9EX9 - chains A and S of the 8 polymer chains in the assembly; structure by electron microscopy, 2.50 A resolution.

[Chain A]
Molecule: DNA-directed RNA polymerase 147 kDa polypeptide
Source organism: Vaccinia virus
Notes: EC 2.7.7.6
UniProtKB: P20504 (RP147_VACCC); residue numbers follow UniProt; this construct covers 1-1286
Amino-acid sequence (1286 residues; numbered 1 to 1286; the number before each row is that of its first residue):
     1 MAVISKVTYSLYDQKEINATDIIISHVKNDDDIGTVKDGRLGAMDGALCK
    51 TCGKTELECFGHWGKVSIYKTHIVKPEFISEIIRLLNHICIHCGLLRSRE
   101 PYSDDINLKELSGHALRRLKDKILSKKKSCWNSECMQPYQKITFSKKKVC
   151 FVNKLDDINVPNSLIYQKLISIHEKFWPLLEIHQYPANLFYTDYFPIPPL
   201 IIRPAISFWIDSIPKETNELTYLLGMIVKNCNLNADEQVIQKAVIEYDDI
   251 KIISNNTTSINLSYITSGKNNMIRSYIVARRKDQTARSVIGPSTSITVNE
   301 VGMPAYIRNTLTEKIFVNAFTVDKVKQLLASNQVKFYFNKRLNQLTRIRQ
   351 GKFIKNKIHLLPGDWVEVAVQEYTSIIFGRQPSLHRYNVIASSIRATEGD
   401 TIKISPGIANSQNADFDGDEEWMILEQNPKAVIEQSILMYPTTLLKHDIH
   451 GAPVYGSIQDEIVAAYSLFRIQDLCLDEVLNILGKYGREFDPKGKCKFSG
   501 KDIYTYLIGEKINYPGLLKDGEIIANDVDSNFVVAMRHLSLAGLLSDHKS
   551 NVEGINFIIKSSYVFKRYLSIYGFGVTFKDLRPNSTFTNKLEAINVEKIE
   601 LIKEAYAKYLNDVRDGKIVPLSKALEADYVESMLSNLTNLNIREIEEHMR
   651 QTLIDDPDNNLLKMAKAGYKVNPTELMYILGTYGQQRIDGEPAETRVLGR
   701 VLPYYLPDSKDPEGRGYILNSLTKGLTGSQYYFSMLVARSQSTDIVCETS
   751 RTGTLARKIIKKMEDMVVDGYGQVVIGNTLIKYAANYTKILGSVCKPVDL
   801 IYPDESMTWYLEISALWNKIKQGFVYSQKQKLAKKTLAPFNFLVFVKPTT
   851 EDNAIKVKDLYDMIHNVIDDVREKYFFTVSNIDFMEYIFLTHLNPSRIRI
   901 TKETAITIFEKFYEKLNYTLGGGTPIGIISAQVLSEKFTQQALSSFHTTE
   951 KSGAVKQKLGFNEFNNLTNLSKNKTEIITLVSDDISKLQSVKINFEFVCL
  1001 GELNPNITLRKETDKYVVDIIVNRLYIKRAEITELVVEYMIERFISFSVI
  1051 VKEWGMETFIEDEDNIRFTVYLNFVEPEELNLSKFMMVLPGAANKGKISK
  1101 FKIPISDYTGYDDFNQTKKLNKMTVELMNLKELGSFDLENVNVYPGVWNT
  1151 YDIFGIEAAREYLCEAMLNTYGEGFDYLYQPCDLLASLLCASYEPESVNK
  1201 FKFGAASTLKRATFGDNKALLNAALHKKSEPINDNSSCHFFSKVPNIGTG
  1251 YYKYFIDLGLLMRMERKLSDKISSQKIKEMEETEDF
Disordered / not traced: 1, 209-213, 1267-1286
Differences from the reference sequence: variant Thr258 (Ser in P20504), Glu489 (Lys in P20504), Lys1015 (Arg in P20504)
Ion coordination: Zn2+ site 1: Cys49, Cys52, Cys59, His62; Zn2+ site 2: Cys90, Cys93, Cys130, Cys135; Mg2+: Asp415, Asp417, Asp419

[Chain S]
Molecule: DNA-directed RNA polymerase 30 kDa polypeptide
Source organism: Vaccinia virus
Notes: EC 2.7.7.6
UniProtKB: P21082 (RP30_VACCC); numbering as in UniProt (aligned over 1-259)
Amino-acid sequence (259 residues; each row starts with the number of its first residue):
     1 MENVYISSYSSNEQTSMAVAATDIRELLSQYVDDANLEDLIEWAMEKSSK
    51 YYIKNIGNTKSNIEETKFESKNNIGIEYSKDSRNKLSYRNKPSIATNLEY
   101 KTLCDMIKGTSGTEKEFLRYLLFGIKCIKKGVEYNIDKIKDVSYNDYFNV
   151 LDEKYNTPCPNCKSRNTTPMMIQTRAADEPPLVRHACRDCKQHFKPPKFR
   201 AFRNLNVTTQSIHENKEITEILPDNNPSPPESPEPASPIDDGLIRATFDR
   251 NDEPPEDDE
Disordered / not traced: 1-35, 62-64, 152-206, 235-248, 258-259
Modified / non-standard residues: Ser228 (phosphoserine; SEP); Ser232 (phosphoserine; SEP); Ser237 (phosphoserine; SEP)
Swiss-Prot annotation at these positions:
  - zinc finger: Tyr155 to Lys195 (TFIIS-type)
  - binding site (Zn(2+)): Cys159, Cys162, Cys187, Cys190

[How chain A and chain S interact]
Contacting residue pairs (116; chain A residue first):
  Asn413(A) with Pro223(S); Asn226(S)
  Asp415(A) with Asp224(S)
  Gly418(A) with Pro229(S)
  Glu420(A) with Pro229(S)
  His450(A) with Ile218(S)
  Tyr514(A) with Lys216(S)
  Pro515(A) with His213(S), hydrogen bond (backbone-side chain)
  Asn526(A) with Gln210(S)
  Asp527(A) with Gln210(S), hydrogen bond (backbone-side chain)
  Asp529(A) with Gln210(S)
  Met536(A) with Ile218(S)
  Arg537(A) with Glu220(S), salt bridge
  His538(A) with His213(S); Lys216(S); Glu217(S)
  Leu539(A) with His213(S)
  Lys598(A) with Leu151(S)
  Leu601(A) with Val150(S), hydrophobic
  Ile602(A) with Leu151(S), hydrophobic
  Ala605(A) with Tyr147(S)
  Tyr609(A) with Tyr147(S), hydrophobic; Phe148(S), hydrophobic
  Asp612(A) with Tyr147(S), hydrogen bond
  Ile618(A) with Tyr147(S)
  Val619(A) with Tyr144(S), hydrogen bond (backbone-side chain)
  Leu621(A) with Tyr144(S), hydrophobic
  Tyr629(A) with Asn145(S); Phe148(S), hydrophobic
  Met633(A) with Phe148(S), hydrophobic
  Leu637(A) with Leu151(S), hydrophobic
  Met649(A) with Val207(S), hydrophobic
  Lys666(A) with Val207(S); Thr208(S); Thr209(S)
  Gly668(A) with Thr209(S)
  Pro797(A) with Lys216(S)
  Asp799(A) with Asn215(S), hydrogen bond
  Lys835(A) with Asn215(S), hydrogen bond; Lys216(S)
  Lys937(A) with Ile221(S)
  Gln940(A) with Ile221(S); Pro223(S)
  Gln941(A) with Ile221(S)
  Ser944(A) with Ile221(S)
  Phe946(A) with Ile221(S), hydrophobic
  Gln989(A) with Lys50(S)
  Ile993(A) with Tyr51(S), hydrophobic; Ile53(S)
  Asn994(A) with Tyr52(S), hydrogen bond (side chain-backbone); Ile53(S); Lys54(S), hydrogen bond (side chain-backbone); Ile56(S)
  Gly1001(A) with Asn72(S)
  Arg1024(A) with Cys127(S); Val132(S); Tyr134(S); Ile136(S); Ile139(S)
  Lys1028(A) with Ile136(S); Ile139(S), hydrogen bond (side chain-backbone)
  Arg1029(A) with Tyr144(S), hydrogen bond
  Thr1033(A) with Tyr51(S); Tyr120(S), hydrogen bond
  Glu1034(A) with Phe123(S)
  Leu1035(A) with Arg119(S); Tyr120(S), hydrophobic; Phe123(S), hydrophobic
  Glu1038(A) with Arg119(S), salt bridge
  Tyr1039(A) with Ile53(S), hydrophobic
  Glu1042(A) with Arg89(S), salt bridge
  Ser1046(A) with Arg89(S); Asn90(S), hydrogen bond (backbone-backbone)
  Phe1047(A) with Lys85(S); Leu86(S), hydrogen bond (backbone-backbone); Tyr88(S); Arg89(S)
  Ser1048(A) with Leu86(S)
  Val1049(A) with Asn84(S); Lys85(S); Leu86(S)
  Lys1052(A) with Asn90(S), hydrogen bond (backbone-side chain)
  Trp1054(A) with Asn90(S), hydrogen bond (side chain-backbone); Lys91(S), hydrogen bond (side chain-backbone); Pro92(S); Ser93(S), hydrogen bond (backbone-backbone); Ile94(S)
  Met1056(A) with Thr96(S); Asn97(S)
  Glu1057(A) with Thr96(S), hydrogen bond; Asn97(S), hydrogen bond
  Thr1058(A) with Lys126(S)
  Ile1060(A) with Lys126(S); Cys127(S), hydrophobic; Lys130(S)
  Glu1061(A) with Lys130(S)
  Glu1063(A) with Val132(S)
  Tyr1071(A) with Ile94(S), hydrophobic
  Val1088(A) with Gly75(S)
  Pro1090(A) with Asn72(S)
  Gly1091(A) with Asn72(S); Gly75(S); Ile76(S)
  Ala1092(A) with Gly75(S)
  Asn1094(A) with Ser79(S)
  Gly1096(A) with Asn58(S), hydrogen bond (backbone-side chain)
  Lys1097(A) with Ile56(S); Gly57(S), hydrogen bond (side chain-backbone); Asn58(S)
  Ile1098(A) with Asn58(S), hydrogen bond (backbone-side chain); Lys80(S)
  Ser1099(A) with Phe68(S)
  Lys1100(A) with Glu65(S); Thr66(S)
  Glu1132(A) with Ile56(S)
  Ser1135(A) with Lys54(S), hydrogen bond (backbone-side chain)
Other interface residues (no listed pair), chain A (110 interface residues in all): Arg380, Asn410, Ala452, Gly516, Leu517, Ala525, Val528, Phe532, Lys608, Pro620, Asn636, Leu640, Leu653, Ala665, Ala667, Val798, Leu943, Phe997, Cys999, Glu1002, Lys1015, Leu1025, Ile1027, Glu1031, Ile1032, Arg1043, Val1051, Gly1055, Asp1062, Ile1066, Met1087, Phe1136, Gly1174, Phe1175, Tyr1177
Other interface residues (no listed pair), chain S (69 interface residues in all): Asn55, Ile74, Tyr78, Asp137, Lys140, Asp141, Val142, Ile212, Thr219, Leu222

[Overview]
110 residues of chain A face 69 of chain S across their interface; the contacts include 23 hydrogen bonds and
3 salt bridges. Polar pairs include Arg537(A)-Glu220(S), Glu1038(A)-Arg119(S) and Glu1042(A)-Arg89(S). UniProt
lists 4 Zn2+-binding residues on chain S.
Chain A is DNA-directed RNA polymerase 147 kDa polypeptide and chain S is DNA-directed RNA polymerase 30 kDa
polypeptide, both from Vaccinia virus; the structure, Cryo EM map and model of the vaccinia minimal RNA
polymerase, was determined by electron microscopy.
